2V07 - chain A; structure by X-ray diffraction, 1.60 A resolution.

== Chain A ==
Protein: Cytochrome C6
Source organism: Arabidopsis thaliana
Notes: fragment: cytochrome c6a, residues 71-175
UniProtKB: Q93VA3 (CYC6_ARATH); residues 1-105 here correspond to UniProt positions 71-175 (UniProt number = residue number + 70)
Chain sequence (105 residues; numbered 1 to 105; the number before each row is that of its first residue):
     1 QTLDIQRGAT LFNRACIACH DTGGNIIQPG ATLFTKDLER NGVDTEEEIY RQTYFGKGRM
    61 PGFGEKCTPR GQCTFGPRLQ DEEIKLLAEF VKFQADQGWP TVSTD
Unresolved in the structure: 1-3, 103-105
Construct notes: engineered mutation Ala-18 (Gly88 in Q93VA3), Gln-52 (Val122 in Q93VA3)
Disulfide bonds: Cys-67/Cys-73
Covalent attachments: heme c (HEC) linked to Cys-16
Ion coordination: heme c Fe: His-20, Met-60
Residues lining bound ligands: heme c (HEC): Ala-15, Cys-19, His-20, Asn-25, Ile-27, Gln-28, Gly-30, Ala-31, Thr-32, Leu-33, Asp-37, Leu-38, Asn-41, Val-43, Ile-49, Gln-52, Thr-53, Lys-57, Gly-58, Arg-59, Met-60, Pro-61, Phe-63, Leu-79, Leu-87, Val-91
Curated features (UniProtKB/Swiss-Prot):
  - binding site (heme c): Cys-16, Cys-19, His-20, Met-60
  - binding site (heme): Gln-28 to Thr-32
From the paper describing this entry:
  - binding site for heme c: Asn-41, Gln-52
  - heme c coordination: Met-60
  - conformationally variable residues (side-chain flip): Met-60, Pro-61

== Summary ==
Covalently linked heme c: at Cys-16. The heme c Fe site is built by His-20 and Met-60. From UniProt: 4 heme
c-binding residues and 5 heme-binding residues. From the paper: a binding site for heme c at Asn-41 and
Gln-52; heme c coordination by Met-60.
Chain A is Cytochrome C6 (Arabidopsis thaliana); the structure, Structure of the Arabidopsis thaliana
cytochrome c6A V52Q variant, was determined by X-ray diffraction (same publication as 2V08).
